6VOA - chains E and D of the 9 polymer chains in the assembly; structure by electron microscopy, 4.00 A resolution.

# Chain E
Molecule: Bardet-Biedl syndrome 4 protein homolog
Organism: Bos taurus
UniProtKB: Q1JQ97 (BBS4_BOVIN); residues 1-519 here = UniProt positions 1-519
Chain sequence (519 residues; numbered 1 to 519; the number before each row is that of its first residue):
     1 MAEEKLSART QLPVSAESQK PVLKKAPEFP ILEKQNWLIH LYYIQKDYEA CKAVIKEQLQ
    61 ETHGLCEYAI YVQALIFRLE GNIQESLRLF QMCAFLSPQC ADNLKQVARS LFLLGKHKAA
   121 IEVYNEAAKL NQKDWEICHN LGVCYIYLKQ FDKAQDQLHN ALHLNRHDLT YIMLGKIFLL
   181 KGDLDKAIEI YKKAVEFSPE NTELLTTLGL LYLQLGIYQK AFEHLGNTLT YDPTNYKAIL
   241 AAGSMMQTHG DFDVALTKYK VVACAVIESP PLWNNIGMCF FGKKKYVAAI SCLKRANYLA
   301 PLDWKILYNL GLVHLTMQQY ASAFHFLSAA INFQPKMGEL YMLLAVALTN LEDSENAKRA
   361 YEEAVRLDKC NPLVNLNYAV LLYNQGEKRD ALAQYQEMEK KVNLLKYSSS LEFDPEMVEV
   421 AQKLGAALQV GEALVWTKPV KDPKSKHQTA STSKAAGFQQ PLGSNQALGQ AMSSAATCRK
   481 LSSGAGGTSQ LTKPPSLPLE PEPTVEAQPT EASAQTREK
Not modelled in the structure: 1-31, 403-407, 425-519

# Chain D
Molecule: BBS1 domain-containing protein
Organism: Bos taurus
UniProtKB: E1BN34 (E1BN34_BOVIN); residues 2-593 here correspond to UniProt positions 76-667 (UniProt number = residue number + 74)
Chain sequence (592 residues; numbered 2 to 593; the number before each row is that of its first residue):
     2 MAATSSSDSD GGKGESEANS KWLDSLSDSM ANIHTFSACL ALADFHGDGE YKLAMGDLGP
    62 DGRQPRLKVL KGHTLVSQKP LPDLPAAAVT FLMASHEPRT PALAIASGPC VYVYKNLKPY
   122 FKFSLPSLPT NPLEQDLWNQ AKEDQIDPLT LKEMLEGIRE KAEVPLSVQS LRFLPLELSE
   182 MEAFVNQHKS KSIRRQTVIT TMTTLKKNLA DEDAVSCLVL GTENKELLVL DPEAFTILAK
   242 MSLPSVPAFL EASGQFDVEF RLAAACRNGS IYILRRDSKR PKYCIELGAQ PVGLVGVHKV
   302 LVVGSNQDSL HGFTYKGKRL WTVQMPAAIL AMNLLEQHSR GLQAVMAALA NEEVRIYHDK
   362 VLLNVIRTPE AVTSLCFGRY GREDNTLIMT TLGGGLIIKI LKRTAVFAEG GGEAGPPPSQ
   422 AIKLNVPRKT RLYVDQTLRE REAGTAMHRT FQADLYLLRL RAARAYVQAL ESSLSPVSLT
   482 AREPLKLHAV VQGLGPTFKL TLHLQNTSTA RPILGLVVCF LYNEVLYALP RAFFKVPLLV
   542 PGLNYPLETF VKSLSDKGIS DIIKVLVLRE GQSTPLLSAH INMPMSEGLA AD
Not modelled in the structure: 2-38, 403-423, 480-482, 591-593

# Interface between chain E and chain D
Contacting residue pairs - 38 pairs, chain E then chain D:
  Leu32(E) - Asp62(D)
  Lys34(E) - Leu59(D)
  Lys34(E) - Gly60(D)
  Lys34(E) - Pro61(D)
  Lys34(E) - Asp62(D)
  Asn36(E) - Val199(D)
  His40(E) - Thr201(D)
  His40(E) - Glu224(D)
  Leu41(E) - Thr374(D)
  Ile44(E) - Ala249(D)
  Ile44(E) - Phe250(D)  hydrophobic
  Gln45(E) - Val293(D)
  Lys46(E) - Arg268(D)  hydrogen bond (side chain-backbone)
  Lys46(E) - Asn269(D)  hydrogen bond (side chain-backbone)
  Lys46(E) - Gln291(D)
  Leu65(E) - Leu179(D)  hydrophobic
  Leu65(E) - Glu183(D)
  Tyr68(E) - Glu224(D)
  Gln99(E) - Lys192(D)
  Gln99(E) - Ser193(D)
  Lys260(E) - Leu425(D)
  Ala263(E) - Leu425(D)  hydrophobic
  Val287(E) - Lys430(D)
  Val287(E) - Tyr434(D)  hydrophobic
  Ile290(E) - Tyr434(D)
  Ser291(E) - Lys430(D)  hydrogen bond
  Arg295(E) - Asn426(D)
  Met317(E) - Arg442(D)
  Gln318(E) - Arg442(D)
  Gln319(E) - Glu441(D)
  Ala321(E) - Gly445(D)
  Ser322(E) - Glu441(D)
  Phe324(E) - His449(D)
  Phe324(E) - Gln453(D)
  His325(E) - Phe452(D)
  Leu351(E) - His449(D)
  Glu352(E) - Thr446(D)
  Glu352(E) - Arg450(D)  salt bridge
Also at the interface, not in a pair above, chain E (37 interface residues in all): Glu33, Gln35, Trp37, Cys100, Glu200, Ile276, Phe280, Ala288, Cys292, Tyr320, Asn350
Also at the interface, not in a pair above, chain D (41 interface residues in all): Ala42, Gly63, Val90, Ile194, Arg195, Gly270, Lys283, Leu331, Val427, Pro428, Met448

# Overview
The interface between chain E and chain D involves 37 residues on one side and 41 on the other; the contacts
include 3 hydrogen bonds and 1 salt bridge. Polar contacts include Glu352(E)-Arg450(D), Lys46(E)-Arg268(D) and
Lys46(E)-Asn269(D).
Here chain E is Bardet-Biedl syndrome 4 protein homolog and chain D is BBS1 domain-containing protein, both
from Bos taurus. Entry 6VOA (Cryo-EM structure of the BBSome-ARL6 complex) was determined by electron
microscopy, deposited together with 6VNW.
